Entry 7MUW (electron microscopy, 4.60 A resolution (low resolution: residue-level contacts below are approximate; hydrogen-bond / salt-bridge calls are withheld)); this record covers chains HD and CC of the 205 polymer chains in the assembly.

[Chain HD]
Protein: DotD
Source organism: Legionella pneumophila
Reference sequence: O52183 (O52183_LEGPN); residues 1-163 here = UniProt positions 1-163
Amino-acid sequence (163 residues; each row starts with the number of its first residue):
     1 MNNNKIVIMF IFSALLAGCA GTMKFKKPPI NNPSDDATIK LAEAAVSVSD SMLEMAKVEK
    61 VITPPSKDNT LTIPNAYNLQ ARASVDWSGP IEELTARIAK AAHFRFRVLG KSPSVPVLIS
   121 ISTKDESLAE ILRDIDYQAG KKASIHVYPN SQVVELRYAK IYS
Disordered / not traced: 1-22, 163
Reported in the primary citation:
  - post-translational modification sites: C19 (citing earlier work)

[Chain CC]
Protein: DotC
Source organism: Legionella pneumophila
Reference sequence: O52184 (O52184_LEGPN); residue numbers follow UniProt; this construct covers 1-303
Amino-acid sequence (303 residues; row label = number of the first residue in the row):
     1 MRKFILSLSI LLSALLVACS SRNHYGDTGS LAGLQAMADS KYTRAQKKQK MGKIREMALK
    61 ETALSVGAQA GLAWRAKIID EQLNKQARNL DAIYDFNSLV LEHNILPPVL LEGRNTLNLA
   121 DAQSIRISDR TYKVAKQAHF ITTPPTWRQY LWMDYVKPEA PNVTLLPKTK AEKEIWCIYT
   181 ERGWKNGIDQ ANTILEENIA RIKEDFGGMI LYRKLLAMNM VSPPYVSHTD LGVTGDGSEI
   241 HIDDRVLRIT ALPELNVNSA EWRAAVAKDE NALERFKNME KLANQAKIVI TNKSWQPIIA
   301 PVS
Disordered / not traced: 1-59, 269-303
Reported in the primary citation:
  - post-translational modification sites: C19 (citing earlier work)

[Chain HD / chain CC interface]
Residue-residue contacts (38; chain HD residue first):
  D35(HD) with R75(CC)
  D36(HD) with R75(CC); N192(CC)
  A37(HD) with L195(CC)
  K40(HD) with N192(CC); L195(CC); I199(CC)
  L41(HD) with I199(CC)
  A44(HD) with I199(CC); K203(CC)
  A45(HD) with I93(CC)
  S47(HD) with K203(CC)
  V48(HD) with K203(CC); F206(CC)
  M55(HD) with I210(CC); K214(CC)
  V58(HD) with K214(CC); A265(CC)
  E59(HD) with K214(CC)
  V61(HD) with A265(CC); V266(CC)
  I62(HD) with A217(CC); R263(CC); A265(CC)
  D86(HD) with R88(CC)
  S88(HD) with R88(CC)
  V115(HD) with N104(CC)
  L118(HD) with N97(CC)
  I121(HD) with R88(CC)
  S122(HD) with R88(CC)
  K141(HD) with E102(CC)
  K142(HD) with E102(CC); N104(CC)
  I161(HD) with E102(CC); H103(CC)
  Y162(HD) with H103(CC); H228(CC); R245(CC)
Also at the interface, not in a pair above, chain HD (26 interface residues in all): E54, K57
Also at the interface, not in a pair above, chain CC (28 interface residues in all): I79, Y94, L101, T142, R213, L247, A264, A267

[Overview]
The interface between chain HD and chain CC involves 26 residues on one side and 28 on the other. From the
paper: modification sites C19(HD) and C19(CC).
Here chain HD is DotD and chain CC is DotC, both from Legionella pneumophila. Entry 7MUW (Reconstruction of
the Legionella pneumophila Dot/Icm T4SS 3DVA Map 4) was determined by electron microscopy, deposited together
with 7MUC, 7MUD, 7MUE, 7MUQ, 7MUS, 7MUV and 7MUY.
